Entry 6OR7 (X-ray diffraction, 2.53 A resolution); this record covers chains A and B of the 4 polymer chains in the assembly.

[Chain A]
Name: Reverse transcriptase/ribonuclease H
Organism: Human immunodeficiency virus type 1 group M subtype B (isolate HXB2)
Notes: EC 2.7.7.49, 2.7.7.7, 3.1.26.13
Reference sequence: P04585 (POL_HV1H2); residues 1-560 here correspond to UniProt positions 588-1147 (UniProt number = residue number + 587)
Amino-acid sequence (561 residues; row label = number of the first residue in the row; numbering starts at 0):
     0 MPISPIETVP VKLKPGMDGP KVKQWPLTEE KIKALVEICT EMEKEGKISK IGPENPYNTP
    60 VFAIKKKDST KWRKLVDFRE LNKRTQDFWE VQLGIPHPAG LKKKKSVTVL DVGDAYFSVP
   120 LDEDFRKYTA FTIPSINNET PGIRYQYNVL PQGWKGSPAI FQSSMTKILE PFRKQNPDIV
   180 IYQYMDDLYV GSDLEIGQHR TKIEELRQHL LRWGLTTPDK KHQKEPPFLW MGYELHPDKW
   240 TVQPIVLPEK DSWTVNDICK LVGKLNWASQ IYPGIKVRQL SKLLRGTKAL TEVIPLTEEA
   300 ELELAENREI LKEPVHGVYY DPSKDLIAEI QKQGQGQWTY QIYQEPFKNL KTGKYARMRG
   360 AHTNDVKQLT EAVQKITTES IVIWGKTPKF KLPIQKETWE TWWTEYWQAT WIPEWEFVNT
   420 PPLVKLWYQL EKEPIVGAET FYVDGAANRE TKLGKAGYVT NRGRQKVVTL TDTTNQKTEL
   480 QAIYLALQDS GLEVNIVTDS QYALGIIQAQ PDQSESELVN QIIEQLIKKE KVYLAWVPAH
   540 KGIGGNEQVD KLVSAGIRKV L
Not modelled in the structure: 0, 134-141, 554-560
Sequence notes: expression tag (0); engineered mutation Cys258 (Gln845 in P04585), Ser280 (Cys867 in P04585)
Metal / ion sites: Mg2+ site 1: Asp110, Val111, Asp185 (together with 1RY); Mg2+ site 2: Asp443, Glu478, Asp498
Residues lining bound ligands: 1RY ([[(2R,5S)-5-(4-azanyl-5-fluoranyl-2-oxidanylidene-pyrimidin-1-yl)-1,3-oxathiolan-2-yl]methoxy-oxidanyl-phosphoryl] phosphono hydrogen phosphate): Lys65, Arg72, Asp110, Val111, Gly112, Asp113, Ala114, Tyr115, Gln151, Met184, Asp185, Lys220
UniProt features mapped onto this chain:
  - region: Phe227 to His235 (RT 'primer grip')
  - motif: Trp398 to Trp414 (Tryptophan repeat motif)
  - binding site (Mg(2+)): Asp110, Asp185, Asp186, Asp443, Glu478, Asp498, Asp549
  - site: Trp401 (Essential for RT p66/p51 heterodimerization), Trp414 (Essential for RT p66/p51 heterodimerization), Phe440, Tyr441 (Cleavage), Leu560 (Cleavage)
What the authors report for this chain:
  - Mg2+ coordination: Asp110, Val111, Asp185
  - binding site for 1RY: Arg72, Asp110, Asp113, Ala114, Asp185, Lys220

[Chain B]
Name: p51 RT
Organism: Human immunodeficiency virus type 1 group M subtype B (isolate HXB2)
Reference sequence: P04585 (POL_HV1H2); residues 1-440 here correspond to UniProt positions 588-1027 (UniProt number = residue number + 587)
Amino-acid sequence (452 residues; numbered -11 to 440; the number before each row is that of its first residue; numbers below 1 keep their minus sign (Met-11 is residue -11)):
   -11 MGSSHHHHHH SSPISPIETV PVKLKPGMDG PKVKQWPLTE EKIKALVEIC TEMEKEGKIS
    49 KIGPENPYNT PVFAIKKKDS TKWRKLVDFR ELNKRTQDFW EVQLGIPHPA GLKKKKSVTV
   109 LDVGDAYFSV PLDEDFRKYT AFTIPSINNE TPGIRYQYNV LPQGWKGSPA IFQSSMTKIL
   169 EPFRKQNPDI VIYQYMDDLY VGSDLEIGQH RTKIEELRQH LLRWGLTTPD KKHQKEPPFL
   229 WMGYELHPDK WTVQPIVLPE KDSWTVNDIQ KLVGKLNWAS QIYPGIKVRQ LSKLLRGTKA
   289 LTEVIPLTEE AELELAENRE ILKEPVHGVY YDPSKDLIAE IQKQGQGQWT YQIYQEPFKN
   349 LKTGKYARMR GAHTNDVKQL TEAVQKITTE SIVIWGKTPK FKLPIQKETW ETWWTEYWQA
   409 TWIPEWEFVN TPPLVKLWYQ LEKEPIVGAE TF
Not modelled in the structure: -11 to 6, 67-68, 87-95, 212-232, 358-360, 430-440
Sequence notes: expression tag (-11 to 0); engineered mutation Ser280 (Cys867 in P04585)
UniProt features mapped onto this chain:
  - region: Phe227 to His235 (RT 'primer grip')
  - motif: Trp398 to Trp414 (Tryptophan repeat motif)
  - binding site (Mg(2+)): Asp110, Asp185, Asp186
  - site: Trp401 (Essential for RT p66/p51 heterodimerization), Trp414 (Essential for RT p66/p51 heterodimerization), Phe440 (Cleavage)

[How chain A and chain B interact]
Contacting residue pairs - 121 pairs, chain A then chain B:
  Val8(A) with Glu53(B)
  Pro9(A) with Glu53(B)
  Gln85(A) with Glu53(B), hydrogen bond (side chain-backbone)
  Asp86(A) with Lys20(B), salt bridge; Pro55(B)
  Phe87(A) with Pro52(B); Glu53(B)
  Trp88(A) with Lys20(B); Val21(B); Lys22(B); Pro52(B), hydrogen bond (backbone-backbone); Asn54(B); Pro55(B); Asn57(B); Thr131(B); Arg143(B)
  Val90(A) with Pro140(B); Gly141(B), hydrogen bond (backbone-backbone); Arg143(B)
  Leu92(A) with Pro133(B), hydrophobic; Asn137(B)
  Gly93(A) with Asn137(B), hydrogen bond (backbone-side chain)
  Ile94(A) with Asn137(B)
  Pro95(A) with Asn136(B); Asn137(B)
  His96(A) with Asn136(B), hydrogen bond (backbone-side chain)
  Gly99(A) with Asn136(B)
  Leu100(A) with Asn136(B)
  Ala158(A) with Pro52(B), hydrophobic
  Ser162(A) with Pro52(B)
  Thr165(A) with Pro140(B); Ile142(B)
  Arg172(A) with Thr139(B), hydrogen bond
  Val179(A) with Glu138(B)
  Ile180(A) with Glu138(B)
  Tyr181(A) with Asn136(B), hydrogen bond; Glu138(B)
  Gln182(A) with Glu138(B), hydrogen bond (backbone-backbone); Thr139(B); Pro140(B)
  Arg358(A) with Gln394(B); Glu396(B), salt bridge
  Glu370(A) with Gln394(B)
  Gln373(A) with Gln394(B), hydrogen bond; Thr397(B), hydrogen bond; Trp401(B)
  Thr376(A) with Thr400(B); Trp401(B)
  Thr377(A) with Pro25(B); Thr400(B), hydrogen bond
  Ile380(A) with Pro25(B), hydrophobic; Leu26(B); Thr27(B)
  Val381(A) with Pro25(B), hydrophobic; Asn136(B), hydrogen bond (backbone-backbone); Asn137(B)
  Ile382(A) with Ile135(B); Asn136(B)
  Trp383(A) with Glu28(B)
  Gly384(A) with Thr27(B); Glu28(B), hydrogen bond (backbone-backbone)
  Trp402(A) with Lys331(B), hydrogen bond (backbone-side chain); Thr362(B); Asp364(B)
  Thr403(A) with Gln334(B)
  Tyr405(A) with Lys331(B), hydrogen bond (backbone-side chain)
  Trp406(A) with Lys331(B); Asn418(B); Thr419(B); Lys424(B)
  Gln407(A) with Lys331(B), hydrogen bond (backbone-side chain); Pro392(B); Ile393(B); Gln394(B); Val417(B)
  Ala408(A) with Asp364(B); Pro392(B), hydrogen bond (backbone-backbone); Ile393(B)
  Thr409(A) with Asp364(B)
  Trp410(A) with Asn363(B); Val365(B), hydrophobic; Trp401(B); Tyr405(B)
  Pro412(A) with Trp401(B)
  Pro433(A) with Asn255(B); Leu289(B), hydrophobic
  Val435(A) with Thr290(B)
  Thr439(A) with Lys287(B); Ala288(B); Leu289(B), hydrogen bond (side chain-backbone)
  Tyr441(A) with Gln258(B), hydrogen bond; Thr286(B); Lys287(B), hydrogen bond (side chain-backbone); Leu289(B)
  Val458(A) with Thr286(B)
  Thr459(A) with Thr286(B)
  Asn460(A) with Thr286(B); Lys287(B); Ala288(B)
  Asn494(A) with Leu289(B)
  Val496(A) with Gln258(B); Leu289(B), hydrophobic
  Gln500(A) with Leu422(B)
  Leu503(A) with Leu422(B), hydrophobic
  Gln507(A) with Pro421(B)
  Tyr532(A) with Asn255(B), hydrogen bond; Leu289(B), hydrophobic
  Trp535(A) with Leu422(B); Trp426(B), hydrophobic
  Val536(A) with Gln258(B)
  Pro537(A) with Gly262(B); Asn265(B)
  Lys540(A) with Asn265(B)
  Ile542(A) with Val261(B), hydrophobic; Ser280(B)
  Gly543(A) with Gln258(B); Leu283(B); Gly285(B)
  Gly544(A) with Gly285(B), hydrogen bond (backbone-backbone)
  Gln547(A) with Gly285(B); Thr286(B), hydrogen bond
Interface residues without a listed pair, chain A (71 interface residues in all): Gln91, Lys101, Ile159, Gln161, Lys166, Val372, Ile434, Ala534, Gly541
Interface residues without a listed pair, chain B (64 interface residues in all): Ile50, Gly51, Tyr56, Val254, Lys259, Trp337, Leu368

[In short]
71 residues of chain A and 64 residues of chain B are in contact, with 23 hydrogen bonds and 2 salt bridges.
Polar pairs include Asp86(A)-Lys20(B), Arg358(A)-Glu396(B) and Gln85(A)-Glu53(B). Ligands of chain A: compound
1RY. From the paper: a binding site for 1RY at Arg72(A), Asp110(A) and Asp113(A) among others; Mg2+
coordination by Asp110(A), Val111(A) and Asp185(A).
Chain A is Reverse transcriptase/ribonuclease H and chain B is p51 RT, both from Human immunodeficiency virus
type 1 group M subtype B (isolate HXB2); the structure, Structure of HIV-1 Reverse Transcriptase (RT) in
complex with DNA AND (-)FTC-TP, was determined by X-ray diffraction, deposited together with 6OTZ, 6OUN, 6P1I,
6P1X and 6P2G.
